Entry 3OL8 (X-ray diffraction, 2.75 A resolution); this record covers chains A and C of the 4 polymer chains in the assembly.

== Chain A ==
Protein: Polymerase
From: Human poliovirus 1
Notes: EC 2.7.7.48
UniProt: B3VQP5 (B3VQP5_9ENTO); residues 1-461 here correspond to UniProt positions 1749-2209 (UniProt number = residue number + 1748)
Amino-acid sequence (471 residues; each row starts with the number of its first residue):
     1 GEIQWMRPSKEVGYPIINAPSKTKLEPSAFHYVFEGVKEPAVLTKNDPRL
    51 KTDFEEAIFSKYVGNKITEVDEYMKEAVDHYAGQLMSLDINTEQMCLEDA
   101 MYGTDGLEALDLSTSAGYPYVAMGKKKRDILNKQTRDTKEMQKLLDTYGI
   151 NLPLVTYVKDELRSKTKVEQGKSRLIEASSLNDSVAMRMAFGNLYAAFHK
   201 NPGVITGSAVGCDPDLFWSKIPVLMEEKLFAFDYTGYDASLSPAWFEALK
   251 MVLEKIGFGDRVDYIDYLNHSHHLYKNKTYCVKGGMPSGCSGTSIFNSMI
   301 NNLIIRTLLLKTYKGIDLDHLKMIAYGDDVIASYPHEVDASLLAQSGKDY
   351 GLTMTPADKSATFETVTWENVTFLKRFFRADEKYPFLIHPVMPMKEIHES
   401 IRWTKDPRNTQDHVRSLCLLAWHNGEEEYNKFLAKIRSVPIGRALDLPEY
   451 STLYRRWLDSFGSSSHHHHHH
Not modelled in the structure: 462-471
Sequence notes: engineered mutation Asp446 (Leu2194 in B3VQP5); expression tag (462-471)
Metal / ion sites: Mn2+ site 1: Asp233, Tyr234, Asp328 (together with pyrophosphate) (shared with C702(C) of chain C); Mn2+ site 2: Asp233, Asp328 (shared with A701(C), C702(C) of chain C); Zn2+: His270, His272, Cys281
Small-molecule neighbours: pyrophosphate (POP): Arg163, Lys167, Arg174, Tyr234, Thr235, Gly236, Tyr237, Asp328, Lys359
From the paper describing this entry:
  - Mn2+ coordination: Asp233, Asp328
  - catalytic residues: Arg174 (proposed by the authors, not directly observed)

== Chain C ==
Molecule: 15-nt RNA strand
Sequence (15 nucleotides; each row starts with the number of its first residue):
   688 GCCCGGACGAGAGAC
Metal / ion sites: Mn2+ site 1: A701, C702 (shared with Asp233(A), Asp328(A) of chain A); Mn2+ site 2: C702 (together with pyrophosphate) (shared with Asp233(A), Tyr234(A), Asp328(A) of chain A)

== Chain A / chain C interface ==
Pairs across the interface (37):
  Arg128(A) - C695(C)  salt bridge to the phosphate
  Lys133(A) - A694(C)  salt bridge to the phosphate
  Lys133(A) - C695(C)  salt bridge to the phosphate
  Lys159(A) - C702(C)  base contact
  Arg174(A) - C702(C)  salt bridge to the phosphate
  Asp233(A) - C702(C)  phosphate contact
  Tyr237(A) - C702(C)  phosphate contact
  Asp238(A) - C702(C)  hydrogen bond to the phosphate
  Ser288(A) - C702(C)  hydrogen bond to the sugar
  Thr293(A) - C702(C)  base contact
  Ser294(A) - A701(C)  base contact
  Asn297(A) - C702(C)  hydrogen bond to the sugar
  Tyr326(A) - G700(C)  hydrogen bond to the base
  Tyr326(A) - A701(C)  hydrogen bond to the sugar
  Gly327(A) - A701(C)  sugar contact
  Asp328(A) - A701(C)  phosphate contact
  Asp328(A) - C702(C)  sugar contact
  Asp329(A) - A701(C)  sugar contact
  Leu374(A) - G700(C)  sugar contact
  Lys375(A) - G700(C)  salt bridge to the phosphate
  Lys375(A) - A701(C)  phosphate contact
  Arg376(A) - A699(C)  sugar contact
  Arg376(A) - G700(C)  sugar contact
  Met392(A) - A699(C)  sugar contact
  Glu396(A) - G700(C)  phosphate contact
  Ser400(A) - G698(C)  phosphate contact
  Ser400(A) - A699(C)  hydrogen bond to the phosphate
  Lys405(A) - G698(C)  phosphate contact
  Asn409(A) - G696(C)  sugar contact
  Asn409(A) - A697(C)  sugar contact
  Asp412(A) - G696(C)  hydrogen bond to the base
  Asp412(A) - A697(C)  sugar contact
  His413(A) - A697(C)  sugar contact
  His413(A) - G698(C)  sugar contact
  Ser416(A) - G698(C)  sugar contact
  Leu417(A) - G698(C)  sugar contact
  Leu420(A) - A699(C)  sugar contact
Also at the interface, not in a pair above, chain A (30 interface residues in all): Leu112, Ser113

== In short ==
Chain A and chain C form an interface of 30 and 9 residues respectively; the contacts include 7 hydrogen bonds
and 5 salt bridges. Polar contacts include Tyr326(A)-G700(C), Asp412(A)-G696(C) and Ser288(A)-C702(C). Chain A
binds pyrophosphate. Asp233(A), Tyr234(A), Asp328(A) and C702(C) coordinate Mn2+ site 2. The paper reports the
catalytic residue Arg174(A); Mn2+ coordination by Asp233(A) and Asp328(A).
Chain A is Polymerase (Human poliovirus 1) and chain C is a 15-nt RNA strand; the structure, Poliovirus
polymerase elongation complex with CTP-Mn, was determined by X-ray diffraction, deposited together with 3OL6,
3OL7, 3OL9, 3OLA and 3OLB.
